5VSW - chains C and F of the 7 polymer chains in the assembly; structure by X-ray diffraction, 4.29 A resolution (low resolution: residue-level contacts below are approximate; hydrogen-bond / salt-bridge calls are withheld).

== Chain C ==
Name: DNA-directed RNA polymerase subunit beta
Organism: Escherichia coli (strain K12)
Notes: EC 2.7.7.6
Reference sequence: P0A8V2 (RPOB_ECOLI); residue numbers follow UniProt; this construct covers 1-1342
Sequence (1342 residues; numbered 1 to 1342; the number before each row is that of its first residue):
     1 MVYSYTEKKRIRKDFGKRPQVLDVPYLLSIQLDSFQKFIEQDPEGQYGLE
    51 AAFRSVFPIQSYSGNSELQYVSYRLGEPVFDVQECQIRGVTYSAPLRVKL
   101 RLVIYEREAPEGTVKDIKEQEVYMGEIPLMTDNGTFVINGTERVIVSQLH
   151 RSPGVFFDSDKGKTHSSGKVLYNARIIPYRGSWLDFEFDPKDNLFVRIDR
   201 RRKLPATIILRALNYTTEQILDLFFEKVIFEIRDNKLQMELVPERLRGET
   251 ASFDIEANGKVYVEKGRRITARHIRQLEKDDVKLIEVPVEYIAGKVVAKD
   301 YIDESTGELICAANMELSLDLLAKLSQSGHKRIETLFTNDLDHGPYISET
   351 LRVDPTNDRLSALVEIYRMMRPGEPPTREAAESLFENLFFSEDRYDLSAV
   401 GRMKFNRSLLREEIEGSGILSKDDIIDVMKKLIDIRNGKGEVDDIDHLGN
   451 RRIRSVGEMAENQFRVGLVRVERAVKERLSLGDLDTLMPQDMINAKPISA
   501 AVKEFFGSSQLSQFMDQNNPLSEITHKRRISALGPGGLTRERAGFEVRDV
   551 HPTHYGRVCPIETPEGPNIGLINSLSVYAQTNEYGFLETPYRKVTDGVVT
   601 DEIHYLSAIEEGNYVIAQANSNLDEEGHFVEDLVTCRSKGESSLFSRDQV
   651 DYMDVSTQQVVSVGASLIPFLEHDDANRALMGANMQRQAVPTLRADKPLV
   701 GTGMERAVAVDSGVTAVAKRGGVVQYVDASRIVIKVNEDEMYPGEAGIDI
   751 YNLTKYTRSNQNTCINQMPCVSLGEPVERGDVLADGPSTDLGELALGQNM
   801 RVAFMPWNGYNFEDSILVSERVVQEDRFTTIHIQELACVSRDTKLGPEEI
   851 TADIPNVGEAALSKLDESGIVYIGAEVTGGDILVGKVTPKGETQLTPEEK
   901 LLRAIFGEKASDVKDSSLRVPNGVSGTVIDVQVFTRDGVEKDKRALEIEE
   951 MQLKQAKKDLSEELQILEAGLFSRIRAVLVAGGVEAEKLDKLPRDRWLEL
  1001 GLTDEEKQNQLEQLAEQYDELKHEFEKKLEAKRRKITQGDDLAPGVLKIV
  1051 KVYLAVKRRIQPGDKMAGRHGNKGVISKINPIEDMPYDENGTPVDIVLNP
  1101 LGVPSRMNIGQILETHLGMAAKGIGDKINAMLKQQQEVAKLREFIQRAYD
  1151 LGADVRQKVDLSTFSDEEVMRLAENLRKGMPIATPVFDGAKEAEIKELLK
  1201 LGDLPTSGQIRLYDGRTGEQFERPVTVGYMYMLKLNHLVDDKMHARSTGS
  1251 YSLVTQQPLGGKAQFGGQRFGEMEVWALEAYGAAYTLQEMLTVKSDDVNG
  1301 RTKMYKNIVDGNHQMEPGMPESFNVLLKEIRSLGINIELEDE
Disordered / not traced: 1-2
Swiss-Prot annotation at these positions:
  - modified residue (N6-acetyllysine): K1022, K1200
  - mutagenesis: I561 (I561S: Resistant to antibiotics salinamide A and B), I569 (I569S: Resistant to antibiotics salinamide A and B), A665 (A665E: Resistant to antibiotics salinamide A and B), D675 (D675A/G: Resistant to antibiotics salinamide A and B), N677 (N677H/K: Resistant to antibiotics salinamide A and B), L680 (L680M: Resistant to antibiotics salinamide A and B), E813 (E813K: Disrupts the enzyme's active center)

== Chain F ==
Name: RNA polymerase sigma factor RpoD
Organism: Escherichia coli (strain K12)
Reference sequence: P00579 (RPOD_ECOLI); residue numbers follow UniProt; this construct covers 1-613
Sequence (613 residues; row label = number of the first residue in the row):
     1 MEQNPQSQLKLLVTRGKEQGYLTYAEVNDHLPEDIVDSDQIEDIIQMIND
    51 MGIQVMEEAPDADDLMLAENTADEDAAEAAAQVLSSVESEIGRTTDPVRM
   101 YMREMGTVELLTREGEIDIAKRIEDGINQVQCSVAEYPEAITYLLEQYDR
   151 VEAEEARLSDLITGFVDPNAEEDLAPTATHVGSELSQEDLDDDEDEDEED
   201 GDDDSADDDNSIDPELAREKFAELRAQYVVTRDTIKAKGRSHATAQEEIL
   251 KLSEVFKQFRLVPKQFDYLVNSMRVMMDRVRTQERLIMKLCVEQCKMPKK
   301 NFITLFTGNETSDTWFNAAIAMNKPWSEKLHDVSEEVHRALQKLQQIEEE
   351 TGLTIEQVKDINRRMSIGEAKARRAKKEMVEANLRLVISIAKKYTNRGLQ
   401 FLDLIQEGNIGLMKAVDKFEYRRGYKFSTYATWWIRQAITRSIADQARTI
   451 RIPVHMIETINKLNRISRQMLQEMGREPTPEELAERMLMPEDKIRKVLKI
   501 AKEPISMETPIGDDEDSHLGDFIEDTTLELPLDSATTESLRAATHDVLAG
   551 LTAREAKVLRMRFGIDMNTDYTLEEVGKQFDVTRERIRQIEAKALRKLRH
   601 PSRSEVLRSFLDD
Disordered / not traced: 1-93, 168-212, 237-242, 613
Swiss-Prot annotation at these positions:
  - DNA-binding region: L573 to A592 (H-T-H motif)
  - region: R584 to R599 (Interaction with anti-sigma factors)
  - motif: D403 to Q406 (Interaction with polymerase core subunit RpoC)
  - site: R562 (Interaction with anti-sigma factors)
  - mutagenesis: A553 (A553D: Disrupts the interaction with Escherichia phage lambda antitermination protein Q), R596 (R596D/E: 2-fold reduction in activation of class II Crp-dependent promoters)

== Chain C / chain F interface ==
Pairs across the interface (58; chain C residue first):
  R97(C) - G475(F)
  V122(C) - Q472(F)
  Y123(C) - G475(F)
  G373(C) - R99(F)
  E374(C) - R99(F)
  Q490(C) - Q472(F)
  N494(C) - L471(F)
  A495(C) - L471(F)
  D842(C) - K499(F)
  N856(C) - D612(F)
  P897(C) - G564(F)
  P897(C) - I565(F)
  E898(C) - L540(F)
  E898(C) - R541(F)
  E898(C) - T544(F)
  K900(C) - F563(F)
  L901(C) - F563(F)
  L901(C) - I565(F)
  L902(C) - L607(F)
  L902(C) - F610(F)
  A904(C) - F563(F)
  A904(C) - L595(F)
  I905(C) - L595(F)
  I905(C) - R599(F)
  I905(C) - L607(F)
  F906(C) - S604(F)
  F906(C) - L607(F)
  F906(C) - R608(F)
  F906(C) - L611(F)
  E908(C) - L611(F)
  R936(C) - R495(F)
  D1041(C) - P480(F)
  P1044(C) - K502(F)
  G1045(C) - K499(F)
  T1248(C) - P531(F)
  T1248(C) - L532(F)
  S1250(C) - E524(F)
  Y1251(C) - E524(F)
  Y1251(C) - D525(F)
  Y1251(C) - L528(F)
  S1252(C) - D521(F)
  S1252(C) - I523(F)
  L1253(C) - I523(F)
  L1253(C) - E524(F)
  L1253(C) - D525(F)
  V1254(C) - G520(F)
  Q1256(C) - D525(F)
  Q1256(C) - L528(F)
  L1259(C) - D521(F)
  L1259(C) - F522(F)
  G1261(C) - E524(F)
  R1269(C) - E515(F)
  R1301(C) - L528(F)
  Y1305(C) - P531(F)
  Y1305(C) - L532(F)
  Y1305(C) - A535(F)
  K1306(C) - S534(F)
  K1306(C) - E538(F)
Also at the interface, not in a pair above, chain C (43 interface residues in all): E126, D491, E899, D937, V1298, T1302, D1310
Also at the interface, not in a pair above, chain F (40 interface residues in all): R468, R476, T479, E529, L598

== Overview ==
Chain C and chain F form an interface of 43 and 40 residues respectively. UniProt lists 7 mutagenesis sites on
chain C; 2 mutagenesis sites on chain F.
Here chain C is DNA-directed RNA polymerase subunit beta and chain F is RNA polymerase sigma factor RpoD, both
from Escherichia coli (strain K12). Entry 5VSW (X-ray crystal structure of Escherichia coli RNA polymerase and
DksA/ppGpp complex) was determined by X-ray diffraction (same publication as 5W1S and 5W1T).
